PDB entry 6P0S | X-ray diffraction, 2.70 A resolution | chains A and B of the 5 polymer chains in the assembly

== Chain A (and B) ==
Name: DNA-binding protein Fis
Source organism: Escherichia coli
Notes: chain B of this document is another copy of the same molecule, construct and numbering; everything in this record applies to it too
UniProtKB: P0A6R3 (FIS_ECOLI); residue numbers follow UniProt; this construct covers 1-98
Sequence (98 residues; each row starts with the number of its first residue):
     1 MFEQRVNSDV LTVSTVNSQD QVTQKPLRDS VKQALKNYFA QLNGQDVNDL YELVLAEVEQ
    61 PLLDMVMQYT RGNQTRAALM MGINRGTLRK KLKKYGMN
Disordered / not traced: 1-7, 15-22 (chain B: 1-8, 16-23)
Swiss-Prot annotation at these positions:
  - DNA-binding region: Gln74 to Lys93 (H-T-H motif)
  - region: Asn17 to Gly44 (Required for the stimulation of HIN-mediated recombination)
What the authors report for this chain:
  - binding site for DNA (27-mer), fx1-2: Asn73, Arg85
  - binding site for DNA (27-mer), fx1-2: Asn84
  - binding site for DNA (27-mer), fx1-2: Thr75 (proposed by the authors, not directly observed)

== How chain A and chain B interact ==
Contacting residue pairs - 92 pairs, chain A then chain B:
  Val10(A) with Tyr38(B), hydrophobic; Gln41(B); Leu53(B), hydrophobic
  Leu11(A) with Leu35(B), hydrophobic; Leu53(B); Val54(B), hydrophobic; Glu57(B)
  Thr12(A) with Ala34(B); Asn37(B)
  Val13(A) with Ser30(B); Ala34(B), hydrophobic
  Gln24(A) with Asn37(B)
  Pro26(A) with Glu57(B)
  Leu27(A) with Ser30(B); Val31(B), hydrophobic; Glu57(B), hydrogen bond (backbone-side chain)
  Arg28(A) with Glu57(B), salt bridge; Pro61(B)
  Ser30(A) with Leu27(B)
  Val31(A) with Leu27(B), hydrophobic; Val58(B), hydrophobic; Pro61(B), hydrophobic
  Lys32(A) with Pro61(B); Met65(B)
  Ala34(A) with Leu11(B); Thr12(B); Leu27(B), hydrophobic
  Leu35(A) with Leu11(B), hydrophobic; Leu62(B), hydrophobic; Met65(B), hydrophobic
  Lys36(A) with Met65(B)
  Asn37(A) with Thr12(B), hydrogen bond
  Tyr38(A) with Val10(B), hydrophobic
  Phe39(A) with Met65(B), hydrophobic; Tyr69(B), hydrophobic; Met80(B), hydrophobic
  Leu42(A) with Met80(B), hydrophobic
  Val47(A) with Leu79(B); Met80(B)
  Asn48(A) with Leu79(B); Met80(B); Gly82(B)
  Asp49(A) with Met80(B), hydrogen bond (backbone-backbone); Met81(B)
  Leu50(A) with Val66(B), hydrophobic; Met80(B), hydrogen bond (backbone-backbone); Met81(B)
  Tyr51(A) with Glu59(B), hydrogen bond; Leu62(B), hydrophobic; Met81(B), hydrogen bond (backbone-backbone); Ile83(B), hydrophobic; Lys91(B), hydrogen bond
  Leu53(A) with Val10(B), hydrophobic; Leu11(B)
  Val54(A) with Leu11(B), hydrophobic; Val58(B), hydrophobic; Leu62(B), hydrophobic
  Leu55(A) with Tyr51(B); Leu55(B), hydrophobic
  Glu57(A) with Leu11(B); Pro26(B); Leu27(B); Arg28(B), salt bridge
  Val58(A) with Val31(B), hydrophobic; Val54(B), hydrophobic; Val58(B), hydrophobic
  Glu59(A) with Tyr51(B), hydrogen bond
  Pro61(A) with Arg28(B); Val31(B), hydrophobic; Lys32(B)
  Leu62(A) with Leu35(B), hydrophobic; Tyr51(B), hydrophobic; Val54(B), hydrophobic
  Asp64(A) with Lys32(B)
  Met65(A) with Lys32(B); Phe39(B)
  Val66(A) with Phe39(B), hydrophobic; Leu50(B), hydrophobic
  Tyr69(A) with Phe39(B), hydrophobic; Leu42(B)
  Leu79(A) with Asn48(B)
  Met80(A) with Phe39(B), hydrophobic; Val47(B); Asn48(B); Asp49(B); Leu50(B), hydrogen bond (backbone-backbone)
  Met81(A) with Asp49(B); Leu50(B); Tyr51(B), hydrogen bond (backbone-backbone)
  Gly82(A) with Asn48(B)
  Ile83(A) with Tyr51(B), hydrophobic
  Lys91(A) with Tyr51(B)
Other interface residues (no listed pair), chain A (44 interface residues in all): Asp9, Gln33, Glu52
Other interface residues (no listed pair), chain B (41 interface residues in all): Val13, Gln33, Glu52

== Summary ==
The interface between chain A and chain B involves 44 residues on one side and 41 on the other, with 10
hydrogen bonds and 2 salt bridges. Polar pairs include Arg28(A)-Glu57(B), Leu27(A)-Glu57(B) and
Asn37(A)-Thr12(B). The paper reports a binding site for DNA (27-mer), fx1-2 at Asn73(A), Arg85(A) and Asn84(A)
among others.
Chain A and chain B are both DNA-binding protein Fis (Escherichia coli); the structure, Crystal structure of
ternary DNA complex "FX2" containing E. coli Fis and phage lambda Xis, was determined by X-ray diffraction,
deposited together with 6P0T and 6P0U.
